7BTO - chains D and E of the 9 polymer chains in the assembly; structure by electron microscopy, 3.97 A resolution.

[Chain D (and E)]
Name: Antirestriction protein ArdA
From: Enterococcus faecalis EnGen0302
Notes: chain E of this document is another copy of the same molecule, construct and numbering; everything in this record applies to it too
UniProtKB: A0A0M2A928 (A0A0M2A928_ENTFL); numbering as in UniProt (aligned over 1-165)
Sequence (165 residues; each row starts with the number of its first residue):
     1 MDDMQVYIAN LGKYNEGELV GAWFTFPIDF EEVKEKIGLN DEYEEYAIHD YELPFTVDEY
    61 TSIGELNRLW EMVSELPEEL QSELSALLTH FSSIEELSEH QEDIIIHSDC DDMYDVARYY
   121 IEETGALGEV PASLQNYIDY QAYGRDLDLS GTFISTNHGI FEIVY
Unresolved in the structure: 1-2

[How chain D and chain E interact]
Contacting residue pairs - 19 pairs, chain D then chain E:
  Leu-127(D) / Pro-131(E)
  Leu-127(D) / Ser-133(E)
  Leu-127(D) / Leu-134(E)  hydrophobic
  Pro-131(D) / Leu-127(E)
  Ser-133(D) / Leu-127(E)
  Leu-134(D) / Leu-127(E)  hydrophobic
  Leu-134(D) / Leu-134(E)  hydrophobic
  Leu-134(D) / Ile-138(E)  hydrophobic
  Tyr-137(D) / Ile-138(E)
  Tyr-137(D) / Asp-139(E)  hydrogen bond (backbone-backbone)
  Tyr-137(D) / Ala-142(E)
  Tyr-137(D) / Tyr-143(E)  hydrophobic
  Tyr-137(D) / Asp-146(E)  hydrogen bond
  Ile-138(D) / Leu-134(E)  hydrophobic
  Ile-138(D) / Tyr-137(E)
  Asp-139(D) / Tyr-137(E)
  Asp-139(D) / Asp-139(E)
  Tyr-143(D) / Tyr-137(E)  hydrophobic
  Asp-146(D) / Tyr-137(E)  hydrogen bond
Also at the interface, not in a pair above, chain D (11 interface residues in all): Glu-129, Ala-142
Also at the interface, not in a pair above, chain E (11 interface residues in all): Glu-129

[Summary]
Chain D and chain E each contribute 11 residues to their interface, with 3 hydrogen bonds. Among the polar
pairs are Tyr-137(D)/Asp-146(E) and Tyr-137(D)/Asp-139(E).
Chain D and chain E are both Antirestriction protein ArdA (Enterococcus faecalis EnGen0302); the structure,
EcoR124I-ArdA in the Translocation State, was determined by electron microscopy, deposited together with 7BST,
7BTP, 7BTQ and 7BTR.
